8Q3X - chains CCC and JJJ of the 11 polymer chains in the assembly; structure by X-ray diffraction, 2.30 A resolution.

Chain CCC:
Name: Histone H2A type 1-B/E
Source organism: Homo sapiens
UniProt: P04908 (H2A1B_HUMAN); residues 13-119 here correspond to UniProt positions 14-120 (UniProt number = residue number + 1)
Amino-acid sequence (107 residues; row label = number of the first residue in the row):
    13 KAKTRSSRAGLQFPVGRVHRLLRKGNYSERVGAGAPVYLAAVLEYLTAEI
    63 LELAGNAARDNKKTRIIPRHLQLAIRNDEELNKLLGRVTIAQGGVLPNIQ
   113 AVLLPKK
Swiss-Prot annotation at these positions:
  - modified residue: Lys13 (N6-(beta-hydroxybutyryl)lysine), Lys36 (N6-(2-hydroxyisobutyryl)lysine), Lys74 (N6-(2-hydroxyisobutyryl)lysine), Lys75 (N6-(2-hydroxyisobutyryl)lysine), Lys95 (N6-(2-hydroxyisobutyryl)lysine), Gln104 (N5-methylglutamine), Lys118 (N6-(2-hydroxyisobutyryl)lysine), Lys119 (N6-crotonyllysine)
  - cross-link (Glycyl lysine isopeptide (Lys-Gly)): Lys13 (interchain with G-Cter in ubiquitin), Lys15 (interchain with G-Cter in ubiquitin), Lys119 (interchain with G-Cter in ubiquitin)

Chain JJJ:
Molecule: 145-nt DNA strand
Source organism: Homo sapiens
Sequence (145 nucleotides; numbered -72 to 72; the number before each row is that of its first residue; numbers below 1 keep their minus sign (DA-72 is residue -72)):
   -72 ATCAATATCCACCTGCAGATACTACCAAAAGTGTATTTGGAAACTGCTCC
   -22 ATCAAAAGGCATGTTCAGCTGATTCAGCTGAACATGCCTTTTGATGGAGC
    28 AGTTTCCAAATACACTTTTGGTAGTATCTGCAGGTGGATATTGAT

Interface between chain CCC and chain JJJ:
Pairs across the interface (17):
  Ala14(CCC) - DT45(JJJ)  sugar contact
  Thr16(CCC) - DT46(JJJ)  sugar contact
  Arg29(CCC) - DG47(JJJ)  sugar contact
  Arg29(CCC) - DG48(JJJ)  salt bridge to the phosphate
  Arg35(CCC) - DT38(JJJ)  salt bridge to the phosphate
  Arg42(CCC) - DA37(JJJ)  hydrogen bond to the sugar
  Arg42(CCC) - DT38(JJJ)  phosphate contact
  Val43(CCC) - DA37(JJJ)  sugar contact
  Val43(CCC) - DT38(JJJ)  hydrogen bond to the phosphate
  Gly44(CCC) - DA37(JJJ)  phosphate contact
  Ala45(CCC) - DA37(JJJ)  phosphate contact
  Lys75(CCC) - DC58(JJJ)  phosphate contact
  Lys75(CCC) - DA59(JJJ)  phosphate contact
  Thr76(CCC) - DG57(JJJ)  sugar contact
  Thr76(CCC) - DC58(JJJ)  hydrogen bond to the phosphate
  Arg77(CCC) - DG57(JJJ)  hydrogen bond to the sugar
  Arg77(CCC) - DC58(JJJ)  hydrogen bond to the phosphate
Other interface residues (no listed pair), chain CCC (13 interface residues in all): Pro26, Glu41
Other interface residues (no listed pair), chain JJJ (10 interface residues in all): DT44

Summary:
13 residues of chain CCC and 10 residues of chain JJJ are in contact, with 5 hydrogen bonds and 2 salt
bridges. Polar pairs include Arg42(CCC)-DA37(JJJ), Arg77(CCC)-DG57(JJJ) and Val43(CCC)-DT38(JJJ).
Here chain CCC is Histone H2A type 1-B/E and chain JJJ is a 145-nt DNA strand, both from Homo sapiens. Entry
8Q3X (Structure of Nucleosome Core with a Bound Metallopeptide Conjugate (Kaposi Sarcoma Associated
Herpesvirus LANA Peptide-Au[I] Compound)) was determined by X-ray diffraction (same publication as 8Q36, 8Q3E
and 8Q3M).
